4HX1 - chains A and C of the 3 polymer chains in the assembly; structure by X-ray diffraction, 1.80 A resolution.

[Chain A]
Name: MHC class I antigen
Organism: Homo sapiens
UniProtKB: Q1ELT0 (Q1ELT0_HUMAN); residues 1-274 here correspond to UniProt positions 25-298 (UniProt number = residue number + 24)
Sequence (274 residues; row label = number of the first residue in the row):
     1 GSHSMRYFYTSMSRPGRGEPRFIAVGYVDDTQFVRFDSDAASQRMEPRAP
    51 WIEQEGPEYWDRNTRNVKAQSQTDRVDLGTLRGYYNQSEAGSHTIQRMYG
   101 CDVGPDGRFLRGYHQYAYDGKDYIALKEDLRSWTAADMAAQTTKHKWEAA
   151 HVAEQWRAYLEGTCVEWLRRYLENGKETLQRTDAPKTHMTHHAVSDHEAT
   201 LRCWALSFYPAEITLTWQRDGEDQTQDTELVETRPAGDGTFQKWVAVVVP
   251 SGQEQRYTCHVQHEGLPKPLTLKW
Construct notes: conflict Lys-273 (Arg297 in Q1ELT0)
Cystine bridges: Cys-101/Cys-164, Cys-203/Cys-259

[Chain C]
Name: 9-mer peptide from Tyrosinase-related protein-2
UniProtKB: O75767 (O75767_HUMAN); residues 1-9 here correspond to UniProt positions 180-188 (UniProt number = residue number + 179)
Sequence (9 residues; row label = number of the first residue in the row):
     1 SVYDFFVWL

[Interface between chain A and chain C]
Contacting residue pairs (40; chain A residue first):
  Tyr-7(A) / Ser-1(C)  hydrogen bond (side chain-backbone)
  Tyr-7(A) / Val-2(C)  hydrophobic
  Tyr-9(A) / Val-2(C)
  Tyr-9(A) / Tyr-3(C)  hydrophobic
  Met-45(A) / Val-2(C)  hydrophobic
  Arg-62(A) / Ser-1(C)  hydrogen bond
  Asn-63(A) / Ser-1(C)  hydrogen bond
  Asn-63(A) / Val-2(C)  hydrogen bond (side chain-backbone)
  Asn-66(A) / Val-2(C)
  Asn-66(A) / Tyr-3(C)
  Asn-66(A) / Asp-4(C)
  Val-67(A) / Val-2(C)  hydrophobic
  Ala-69(A) / Phe-6(C)  hydrophobic
  Gln-70(A) / Tyr-3(C)  hydrogen bond
  Thr-73(A) / Phe-6(C)
  Thr-73(A) / Trp-8(C)
  Val-76(A) / Trp-8(C)
  Asp-77(A) / Trp-8(C)
  Asp-77(A) / Leu-9(C)  hydrogen bond (side chain-backbone)
  Leu-81(A) / Leu-9(C)  hydrophobic
  Tyr-84(A) / Leu-9(C)
  Arg-97(A) / Tyr-3(C)
  Tyr-99(A) / Val-2(C)
  Tyr-99(A) / Tyr-3(C)  hydrogen bond (side chain-backbone)
  Tyr-116(A) / Leu-9(C)  hydrophobic
  Thr-143(A) / Leu-9(C)  hydrogen bond (side chain-backbone)
  Lys-146(A) / Leu-9(C)  hydrogen bond (side chain-backbone)
  Trp-147(A) / Val-7(C)
  Trp-147(A) / Trp-8(C)  hydrogen bond (side chain-backbone)
  Trp-147(A) / Leu-9(C)  hydrophobic
  Val-152(A) / Val-7(C)  hydrophobic
  Gln-155(A) / Phe-5(C)
  Gln-155(A) / Val-7(C)
  Trp-156(A) / Tyr-3(C)  hydrophobic
  Trp-156(A) / Phe-5(C)
  Tyr-159(A) / Ser-1(C)  hydrogen bond (side chain-backbone)
  Tyr-159(A) / Val-2(C)
  Tyr-159(A) / Tyr-3(C)  hydrophobic
  Trp-167(A) / Ser-1(C)
  Tyr-171(A) / Ser-1(C)  hydrogen bond (side chain-backbone)
Also at the interface, not in a pair above, chain A (30 interface residues in all): Met-5, Tyr-59, Thr-80, Tyr-123
Interface features reported in the paper:
  - pairs named by the authors: Gln-70(A)/Tyr-3(C) (hydrogen bond), Arg-97(A)/Tyr-3(C) (water-mediated contact)
  - interface residues, chain C: Phe-5(C)

[Summary]
The interface between chain A and chain C involves 30 residues on one side and 9 on the other; the contacts
include 12 hydrogen bonds. Among the polar pairs are Tyr-7(A)/Ser-1(C), Arg-62(A)/Ser-1(C) and
Asn-63(A)/Ser-1(C). The authors report a hydrogen bond between Gln-70(A) and Tyr-3(C); a water-mediated
contact between Arg-97(A) and Tyr-3(C). The paper reports the interface residue Phe-5(C).
Here chain A is MHC class I antigen (Homo sapiens) and chain C is a 9-mer peptide from Tyrosinase-related
protein-2. Entry 4HX1 (Structure of HLA-A68 complexed with a tumor antigen derived peptide) was determined by
X-ray diffraction (same publication as 4HWZ and 4I48).
